3CME - chains P and 0 of the 33 polymer chains in the assembly; structure by X-ray diffraction, 2.95 A resolution.

== Chain P ==
Name: 50S ribosomal protein L19e
Source organism: Haloarcula marismortui
UniProt: P14119 (RL19_HALMA); residues 0-148 here correspond to UniProt positions 1-149 (UniProt number = residue number + 1)
Chain sequence (149 residues; numbered 0 to 148; the number before each row is that of its first residue; numbering starts at 0):
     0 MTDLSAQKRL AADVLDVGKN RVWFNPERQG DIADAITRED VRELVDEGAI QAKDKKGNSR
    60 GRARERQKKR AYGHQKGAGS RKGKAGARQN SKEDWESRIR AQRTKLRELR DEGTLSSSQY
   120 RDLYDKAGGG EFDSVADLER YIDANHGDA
Not modelled in the structure: 0, 144-148

== Chain 0 ==
Molecule: 50S ribosomal RNA
Source organism: Haloarcula marismortui
Sequence (2923 nucleotides; row label = number of the first residue in the row):
     1 GUUGGCUACU AUGCCAGCUG GUGGAUUGCU CGGCUCAGGC GCUGAUGAAG GACGUGCCAA
    61 GCUGCGAUAA GCUGUGGGGA GCCGCACGGA GGCGAAGAAC CACAGAUUUC CGAAUGAGAA
   121 UCUCUCUAAC AAUUGCUUCG CGCAAUGAGG AACCCCGAGA ACUGAAACAU CUCAGUAUCG
   181 GGAGGAACAG AAAACGCAAC GUGAUGUCGU UAGUAACCGC GAGUGAACGC GAUACAGCCC
   241 AAACCGAAGC CCUCACGGGC AAUGUGGUGU CAGGGCUACC UCUCAUCAGC CGACCGUCUU
   301 CACGAAGUCU CUUGGAAUAG AGCGUGAUAC AGGGUGACAA CCCCGUACUG AAGACCAGUA
   361 CGCUGUGCGG UAGUGCCAGA GUAGCGGGGG UUGGAUAUCC CUCGCGAAUA ACGCAGGCAU
   421 CGACUGCGAA GGCUAAACAC AACCUGAGAC CGAUAGUGAA CAAGUAGUGU GAACGAACGC
   481 UGCAAAGUAC CCUCAGAAGG GAGGCGAAAU AGAGCAUGAA AUCAGUUGGC GAUCGAGCGA
   541 CAGGGCAUAC AAGGUCCCUU GACGAAUGAC CGAGACGCGA GUCUCCAGUA AGACUCACGG
   601 GAAGCCGAUG UUCUGUCGUA CGUUUUGAAA AACGAGCCAG GGAGUGUGUC UGUAUGGCAA
   661 GUCUAACCGG AGUAUCCGGG GAGGCACAGG GAAACCGACA UGGCCGCAGG GCUUUGCCCG
   721 AGGGCCGCCG UCUUCAAGGG CGGGGAGCCA UGUGGACACG ACCCGAAUCC GGACGAUCUA
   781 CGCAUGGACA AGAUGAAGCG UGCCGAAAGG CACGUGGAAG UCUGUUAGAG UUGGUGUCCU
   841 ACAAUACCCU CUCGUGAUCU AUGUGUAGGG GUGAAAGGCC CAUCGAGUCC GGCAACAGCU
   901 GGUUCCAAUC GAAACAUGUC GAAGCAUGAC CUCCGCCGAG GUAGUCUGUG AGGUAGAGCG
   961 ACCGAUUGGU GUGUCCGCCU CCGAGAGGAG UCGGCACACC UGUCAAACUC CAAACUUACA
  1021 GACGCUGUUU GACGCGGGGA UUCCGGUGCG CGGGGUAAGC CUGUGUACCA GGAGGGGAAC
  1081 AACCCAGAGA UAGGUUAAGG UCCCCAAGUG UGGAUUAAGU GUAAUCCUCU GAAGGUGGUC
  1141 UCGAGCCCUA GACAGCCGGG AGGUGAGCUU AGAAGCAGCU ACCCUCUAAG AAAAGCGUAA
  1201 CAGCUUACCG GCCGAGGUUU GAGGCGCCCA AAAUGAUCGG GACUCAAAUC CACCACCGAG
  1261 ACCUGUCCGU ACCACUCAUA CUGGUAAUCG AGUAGAUUGG CGCUCUAAUU GGAUGGAAGC
  1321 AGGGGCGAGA GCUCCUGUGG ACCGAUUAGU GACGAAAAUC CUGGCCAUAG UAGCAGCGAU
  1381 AGUCGGGUGA GAACCCCGAC GGCCUAAUGG AUAAGGGUUC CUCAGCACUG CUGAUCAGCU
  1441 GAGGGUUAGC CGGUCCUAAG UCUCACCGCA ACUCGACUGA GACGAAAUGG GAAACAGGUU
  1501 AAUAUUCCUG UGCCAUCAUG CAGUGAAAGU UGACGCCCUG GGGUCGAUCA CGCCGGGCAU
  1561 UCGCCCGGUC GAACCGUCCA ACUCCGUGGA AGCCGUAAUG GCAGGAAGCG GACGAACGGC
  1621 GGCAUAGGGA AACGUGAUUC AACCUGGGGC CCAUGAAAAG ACGAGCAUGA UGUCCGUACC
  1681 GAGAACCGAC ACAGGUGUCC AUGGCGGCGA AAGCCAAGGC CUGUCGGGAG CAACCAACGU
  1741 UAGGGAAUUC GGCAAGUUAG UCCCGUACCU UCGGAAGAAG GGAUGCCUGC UCCGGAACGG
  1801 AGCAGGUCGC AGUGACUCGG AAGCUCGGAC UGUCUAGUAA CAACAUAGGU GACCGCAAAU
  1861 CCGCAAGGAC UCGUACGGUC ACUGAAUCCU GCCCAGUGCA GGUAUCUGAA CACCUCGUAC
  1921 AAGAGGACGA AGGACCUGUC AACGGCGGGG GUAACUAUGA CCCUCUUAAG GUAGCGUAGU
  1981 ACCUUGCCGC AUCAGUAGCG GCUUGCAUGA AUGGAUUAAC CAGAGCUUCA CUGUCCCAAC
  2041 GUUGGGCCCG GUGAACUGUA CAUUCCAGUG CGGAGUCUGG AGACACCCAG GGGGAAGCGA
  2101 AGACCCUAUG GAGCUUUACU GCAGGCUGUC GCUGAGACGU GGUCGCCGAU GUGCAGCAUA
  2161 GGUAGGAGUC GUUACAGAGG UACCCGCGCU AGCGGGCCAC CCAGACAACA GUGAAAUACU
  2221 ACCCGUCGGU GACUGCGACU CUCACUCCGG GAGGAGGACA CCGAUAGCCG GGCAGUUUGA
  2281 CUGGGGCGGU ACGCGCUCGA AAAGAUAUCG AGCGCGCCCU AUGGUCAUCU CAGCCGGGAC
  2341 AGAGACCCGG CGAAGAGUGC AAGAGCAAAA GAUGACUUGA CAGUGUUCUU CCCAACGAGG
  2401 AACGCUGACG CGAAAGCGUG GUCUAGCGAA CCAAUUAGCC UGCUUGAUGC GGGCAAUUGA
  2461 UGACAGAAAA GCUACCCUAG GGAUAACAGA GUCGUCACUC GCAAGAGCAC AUAUCGACCG
  2521 AGUGGCUUGC UACCUCGAUG UCGGUUCCCU CCAUCCUGCC CGUGCAGAAG CGGGCAAGGG
  2581 UGAGGUUGUU CGCCUAUUAA AGGAGGUCGU GAGCUGGGUU UAGACCGUCG UGAGACAGGU
  2641 CGGCUGCUAU CUACUGGGUG UGUAAUGGUG UCUGACAAGA ACGACCGUAU AGUACGAGAG
  2701 GAACUACGGU UGGUGGCCAC UGGUGUACCG GUUGUUCGAG AGAGCACGUG CCGGGUAGCC
  2761 ACGCCACACG GGGUAAGAGC UGAACGCAUC UAAGCUCGAA ACCCACUUGG AAAAGAGACA
  2821 CCGCCGAGGU CCCGCGUACA AGACGCGGUC GAUAGACUCG GGGUGUGCGC GUCGAGGUAA
  2881 CGAGACGUUA AGCCCACGAG CACUAACAGA CCAAAGCCAU CAU
Not modelled in the structure: 1-9, 126-127, 715, 971-998, 1560, 1952-1963, 2137-2236, 2339-2343, 2665-2666, 2915-2923
Modified residues: 1MA (6-hydro-1-methyladenosine-5'-monophosphate) at position 628, OMU (o2'-methyluridine 5'-monophosphate) at position 2587, OMG (o2'-methylguanosine-5'-monophosphate) at position 2588, UR3 (3-methyluridine-5'-monophoshate) at position 2619, PSU (pseudouridine-5'-monophosphate) at position 2621
Ion coordination: Na+ site 1: C40, G41; Na+ site 2: G56, A59, G61; Sr2+ site 1 near C85 (its only coordinating residue here); Na+ site 3: U107, U108; Na+ site 4: C130, U146; Mg2+ site 1: A165, C168; Na+ site 5: A165, A166; Mg2+ site 2 near A166 (its only coordinating residue here); Na+ site 6: U170, C218, G221; Na+ site 7: G196, A415, G416; Na+ site 8: U308, U335, C342 (shared with 2 residues of chain T); Na+ site 9: G386, U402; 34 more Na+ sites not listed; 15 more Sr2+ sites not listed; 15 more Mg2+ sites not listed
Residues lining bound ligands: 6-aminohexanoic acid / phenylalanine: G2102, C2104, A2486, G2540, U2620, PSU_2621
What the authors report for this chain:
  - binding site for the 3-nt RNA strand: G2284, G2285, A2486, A2637
  - binding site for the 3-nt RNA strand: OMG_2588, U2589, U2590, G2618
  - conformationally variable residues (loop rearrangement): G2618 to U2620

== Interface between chain P and chain 0 ==
Residue-residue contacts (174):
  Thr-1(P) / G1387(0)  hydrogen bond to the base
  Thr-1(P) / U1388(0)  hydrogen bond to the sugar
  Thr-1(P) / C1396(0)  hydrogen bond to the sugar
  Asp-2(P) / C1395(0)  hydrogen bond to the sugar
  Asp-2(P) / C1396(0)  sugar contact
  Leu-3(P) / C1396(0)  hydrogen bond to the sugar
  Leu-3(P) / C1397(0)  sugar contact
  Ser-4(P) / C1396(0)  phosphate contact
  Ala-5(P) / U1422(0)  phosphate contact
  Lys-7(P) / C1397(0)  salt bridge to the phosphate
  Lys-7(P) / G1398(0)  salt bridge to the phosphate
  Arg-8(P) / A1501(0)  hydrogen bond to the phosphate
  Arg-8(P) / A1502(0)  salt bridge to the phosphate
  Leu-9(P) / A1501(0)  phosphate contact
  Leu-9(P) / A1502(0)  phosphate contact
  Val-16(P) / G1718(0)  phosphate contact
  Gly-17(P) / G1718(0)  hydrogen bond to the phosphate
  Gly-17(P) / G1719(0)  phosphate contact
  Lys-18(P) / G1719(0)  hydrogen bond to the phosphate
  Asn-19(P) / G1719(0)  hydrogen bond to the phosphate
  Asn-19(P) / C1720(0)  hydrogen bond to the phosphate
  Arg-20(P) / G1718(0)  salt bridge to the phosphate
  Val-21(P) / G1398(0)  phosphate contact
  Trp-22(P) / G1398(0)  hydrogen bond to the phosphate
  Trp-22(P) / A1399(0)  phosphate contact
  Phe-23(P) / C1397(0)  hydrogen bond to the sugar
  Phe-23(P) / G1398(0)  hydrogen bond to the phosphate
  Pro-25(P) / C1397(0)  sugar contact
  Pro-25(P) / G1398(0)  sugar contact
  Gln-28(P) / G1386(0)  base contact
  Gln-28(P) / G1387(0)  hydrogen bond to the sugar
  Gln-28(P) / C1397(0)  sugar contact
  Thr-36(P) / A1501(0)  phosphate contact
  Arg-37(P) / U1500(0)  phosphate contact
  Arg-37(P) / A1501(0)  salt bridge to the phosphate
  Arg-37(P) / A1502(0)  salt bridge to the phosphate
  Arg-41(P) / U1499(0)  salt bridge to the phosphate
  Arg-41(P) / U1500(0)  salt bridge to the phosphate
  Lys-52(P) / A1399(0)  salt bridge to the phosphate
  Lys-54(P) / G1567(0)  phosphate contact
  Lys-54(P) / A1717(0)  phosphate contact
  Lys-55(P) / C1715(0)  hydrogen bond to the sugar
  Lys-55(P) / A1716(0)  salt bridge to the phosphate
  Lys-55(P) / A1717(0)  hydrogen bond to the phosphate
  Lys-55(P) / U2736(0)  hydrogen bond to the sugar
  Lys-55(P) / C2737(0)  phosphate contact
  Gly-56(P) / C1566(0)  phosphate contact
  Gly-56(P) / C2737(0)  phosphate contact
  Asn-57(P) / C1566(0)  phosphate contact
  Asn-57(P) / G1703(0)  base contact
  Asn-57(P) / G1704(0)  hydrogen bond to the base
  Asn-57(P) / C1715(0)  hydrogen bond to the sugar
  Asn-57(P) / A1716(0)  sugar contact
  Asn-57(P) / U2736(0)  sugar contact
  Asn-57(P) / C2737(0)  phosphate contact
  Ser-58(P) / C1565(0)  hydrogen bond to the sugar
  Ser-58(P) / C1566(0)  phosphate contact
  Ser-58(P) / C2737(0)  hydrogen bond to the phosphate
  Ser-58(P) / G2738(0)  sugar contact
  Arg-59(P) / U1548(0)  hydrogen bond to the phosphate
  Arg-59(P) / C1549(0)  salt bridge to the phosphate
  Arg-59(P) / C1565(0)  phosphate contact
  Arg-59(P) / C1566(0)  hydrogen bond to the phosphate
  Arg-59(P) / G1704(0)  hydrogen bond to the phosphate
  Arg-59(P) / C1705(0)  salt bridge to the phosphate
  Gly-60(P) / C1565(0)  phosphate contact
  Arg-61(P) / U2736(0)  salt bridge to the phosphate
  Arg-61(P) / C2737(0)  salt bridge to the phosphate
  Arg-61(P) / G2738(0)  phosphate contact
  Arg-61(P) / A2739(0)  salt bridge to the phosphate
  Arg-63(P) / C1549(0)  salt bridge to the phosphate
  Arg-63(P) / C1565(0)  salt bridge to the phosphate
  Arg-63(P) / C1566(0)  salt bridge to the phosphate
  Arg-65(P) / C1705(0)  hydrogen bond to the phosphate
  Arg-65(P) / G1706(0)  salt bridge to the phosphate
  Arg-65(P) / U2735(0)  salt bridge to the phosphate
  Gln-66(P) / C1549(0)  sugar contact
  Gln-66(P) / C1798(0)  sugar contact
  Lys-68(P) / C1787(0)  salt bridge to the phosphate
  Lys-68(P) / U1788(0)  phosphate contact
  Arg-69(P) / G1706(0)  salt bridge to the phosphate
  Arg-69(P) / G1707(0)  salt bridge to the phosphate
  Ala-70(P) / C1798(0)  phosphate contact
  Tyr-71(P) / G1789(0)  hydrogen bond to the base
  Tyr-71(P) / C1790(0)  hydrogen bond to the base
  Gly-72(P) / G1802(0)  base contact
  His-73(P) / U1788(0)  base contact
  His-73(P) / G1789(0)  hydrogen bond to the base
  His-73(P) / C1790(0)  base contact
  Gln-74(P) / C1786(0)  phosphate contact
  Gln-74(P) / C1787(0)  hydrogen bond to the phosphate
  Lys-75(P) / G1800(0)  salt bridge to the phosphate
  Gly-76(P) / G1785(0)  phosphate contact
  Ala-77(P) / G1760(0)  hydrogen bond to the base
  Ala-77(P) / U1784(0)  base contact
  Gly-78(P) / U1784(0)  phosphate contact
  Gly-78(P) / G1785(0)  phosphate contact
  Gly-78(P) / U1813(0)  sugar contact
  Ser-79(P) / G1785(0)  phosphate contact
  Arg-80(P) / C1708(0)  phosphate contact
  Arg-80(P) / G1760(0)  hydrogen bond to the base
  Arg-80(P) / U1761(0)  sugar contact
  Arg-80(P) / A1801(0)  salt bridge to the phosphate
  Arg-80(P) / G1802(0)  salt bridge to the phosphate
  Lys-81(P) / G1707(0)  phosphate contact
  Lys-81(P) / C1708(0)  hydrogen bond to the phosphate
  Lys-81(P) / G1760(0)  hydrogen bond to the sugar
  Lys-81(P) / U1761(0)  sugar contact
  Lys-81(P) / U1813(0)  base contact
  Lys-81(P) / U1817(0)  hydrogen bond to the base
  Gly-82(P) / G1707(0)  phosphate contact
  Gly-82(P) / C1708(0)  hydrogen bond to the phosphate
  Gly-82(P) / U1761(0)  sugar contact
  Lys-83(P) / A793(0)  sugar contact
  Lys-83(P) / U1761(0)  phosphate contact
  Lys-83(P) / C1762(0)  salt bridge to the phosphate
  Ala-84(P) / U1761(0)  hydrogen bond to the phosphate
  Ala-84(P) / C1762(0)  hydrogen bond to the phosphate
  Gly-85(P) / A793(0)  phosphate contact
  Ala-86(P) / G792(0)  sugar contact
  Ala-86(P) / A793(0)  phosphate contact
  Ala-86(P) / C1708(0)  sugar contact
  Arg-87(P) / C1708(0)  salt bridge to the phosphate
  Arg-87(P) / G1799(0)  sugar contact
  Arg-87(P) / G1800(0)  salt bridge to the phosphate
  Arg-87(P) / A1801(0)  salt bridge to the phosphate
  Gln-88(P) / G1799(0)  base contact
  Gln-88(P) / G1800(0)  hydrogen bond to the sugar
  Lys-91(P) / G816(0)  salt bridge to the phosphate
  Lys-91(P) / G817(0)  salt bridge to the phosphate
  Lys-91(P) / U1539(0)  sugar contact
  Lys-91(P) / A1597(0)  hydrogen bond to the base
  Trp-94(P) / G814(0)  sugar contact
  Trp-94(P) / U815(0)  sugar contact
  Trp-94(P) / A1597(0)  hydrogen bond to the phosphate
  Trp-94(P) / A1598(0)  phosphate contact
  Glu-95(P) / G1540(0)  sugar contact
  Glu-95(P) / A1597(0)  sugar contact
  Ser-96(P) / G1794(0)  hydrogen bond to the sugar
  Arg-97(P) / C1793(0)  sugar contact
  Ile-98(P) / A1597(0)  sugar contact
  Arg-99(P) / G1540(0)  hydrogen bond to the phosphate
  Arg-99(P) / G1541(0)  salt bridge to the phosphate
  Arg-99(P) / A1597(0)  salt bridge to the phosphate
  Ala-100(P) / G1794(0)  phosphate contact
  Ala-100(P) / G1795(0)  phosphate contact
  Arg-102(P) / U1596(0)  base contact
  Arg-102(P) / A1597(0)  salt bridge to the phosphate
  Arg-102(P) / A1598(0)  salt bridge to the phosphate
  Arg-106(P) / U1596(0)  salt bridge to the phosphate
  Arg-109(P) / C1594(0)  salt bridge to the phosphate
  Arg-109(P) / G1595(0)  salt bridge to the phosphate
  Ser-116(P) / C1593(0)  sugar contact
  Ser-116(P) / C1594(0)  phosphate contact
  Ser-117(P) / C1593(0)  hydrogen bond to the phosphate
  Tyr-119(P) / C1594(0)  phosphate contact
  Tyr-119(P) / G1595(0)  hydrogen bond to the phosphate
  Arg-120(P) / C1593(0)  base contact
  Arg-120(P) / C1594(0)  salt bridge to the phosphate
  Arg-120(P) / G1595(0)  salt bridge to the phosphate
  Tyr-123(P) / G1595(0)  base contact
  Tyr-123(P) / U1596(0)  hydrogen bond to the phosphate
  Asp-124(P) / U801(0)  sugar contact
  Asp-124(P) / G1595(0)  base contact
  Lys-125(P) / G802(0)  salt bridge to the phosphate
  Gly-127(P) / G800(0)  hydrogen bond to the sugar
  Gly-128(P) / G800(0)  base contact
  Gly-128(P) / U801(0)  sugar contact
  Glu-130(P) / U801(0)  hydrogen bond to the sugar
  Glu-130(P) / G802(0)  sugar contact
  Ser-133(P) / C1793(0)  phosphate contact
  Ser-133(P) / G1794(0)  phosphate contact
  Val-134(P) / G1794(0)  hydrogen bond to the phosphate
  Ala-135(P) / C1793(0)  phosphate contact
Other interface residues (no listed pair), chain P (84 interface residues in all): Asn-24, Ile-35, Asp-53, Ala-62, Asp-93, Gly-129
Other interface residues (no listed pair), chain 0 (77 interface residues in all): C1436, G1556, G1568, A1796

== Summary ==
Chain P and chain 0 form an interface of 84 and 77 residues respectively, with 48 hydrogen bonds and 42 salt
bridges. Polar contacts include Thr-1(P)/G1387(0), Asn-57(P)/G1704(0) and Tyr-71(P)/G1789(0). The paper
reports a binding site for the 3-nt RNA strand at G2284(0), G2285(0) and A2486(0) among others; conformational
variability at G2618(0).
Chain P is 50S ribosomal protein L19e and chain 0 is 50S ribosomal RNA, both from Haloarcula marismortui; the
structure, The Structure of CA and CCA-PHE-CAP-BIO Bound to the Large Ribosomal Subunit of Haloarcula
Marismortui, was determined by X-ray diffraction together with 3CMA from the same study.
